PDB entry 4G70 | X-ray diffraction, 2.60 A resolution | chains B and C of the 3 polymer chains in the assembly

[Chain B]
Protein: Cytochrome c oxidase subunit 2
From: Thermus thermophilus
Notes: EC 1.9.3.1
UniProt: Q5SJ80 (COX2_THET8); residue numbers follow UniProt; this construct covers 1-168
Sequence (168 residues; row label = number of the first residue in the row):
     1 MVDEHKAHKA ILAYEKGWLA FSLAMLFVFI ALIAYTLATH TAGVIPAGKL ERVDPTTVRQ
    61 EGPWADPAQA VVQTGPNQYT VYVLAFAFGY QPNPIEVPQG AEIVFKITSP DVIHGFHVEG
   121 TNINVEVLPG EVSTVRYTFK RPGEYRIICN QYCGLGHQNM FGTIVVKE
Disordered / not traced: 1-2
Bound ions: dinuclear copper ion: His114, Cys149, Gln151, Cys153, His157, Met160
Swiss-Prot annotation at these positions:
  - binding site (Cu cation): His114, Cys149, Cys153, His157

[Chain C]
Protein: Cytochrome c oxidase polypeptide 2A
From: Thermus thermophilus
Notes: EC 1.9.3.1
UniProt: P82543 (COXA_THET8); numbering as in UniProt (aligned over 1-34)
Sequence (34 residues; row label = number of the first residue in the row):
     1 MEEKPKGALA VILVLTLTIL VFWLGVYAVF FARG
Disordered / not traced: 1-3
Swiss-Prot annotation at these positions:
  - modified residue: Met1 (N-formylmethionine)

[Interface between chain B and chain C]
Contacting residue pairs (34):
  Ala10(B) - Pro5(C)
  Ile11(B) - Pro5(C)  hydrophobic
  Tyr14(B) - Lys4(C)
  Tyr14(B) - Pro5(C)
  Tyr14(B) - Leu9(C)  hydrophobic
  Trp18(B) - Ile12(C)  hydrophobic
  Trp18(B) - Thr16(C)
  Phe21(B) - Thr16(C)
  Met25(B) - Thr16(C)
  Met25(B) - Ile19(C)  hydrophobic
  Met25(B) - Leu20(C)  hydrophobic
  Phe29(B) - Ile19(C)  hydrophobic
  Phe29(B) - Leu20(C)  hydrophobic
  Phe29(B) - Trp23(C)  hydrophobic
  Leu32(B) - Trp23(C)  hydrophobic
  Leu32(B) - Tyr27(C)  hydrogen bond (backbone-side chain)
  Ile33(B) - Trp23(C)  hydrophobic
  Tyr35(B) - Tyr27(C)
  Tyr35(B) - Phe31(C)  hydrophobic
  Thr36(B) - Tyr27(C)
  Thr36(B) - Phe30(C)
  Thr36(B) - Phe31(C)
  His40(B) - Gly34(C)
  Thr41(B) - Phe30(C)
  Thr41(B) - Phe31(C)
  Thr41(B) - Gly34(C)
  Gly120(B) - Arg33(C)
  Thr121(B) - Arg33(C)
  Asn122(B) - Phe30(C)  hydrogen bond (side chain-backbone)
  Asn122(B) - Arg33(C)  hydrogen bond (backbone-backbone)
  Asn122(B) - Gly34(C)
  Tyr137(B) - Arg33(C)  hydrogen bond (side chain-backbone)
  Tyr137(B) - Gly34(C)  hydrogen bond (side chain-backbone)
  Lys140(B) - Gly34(C)  hydrogen bond (side chain-backbone)
Other interface residues (no listed pair), chain C (14 interface residues in all): Leu15

[In short]
Chain B and chain C form an interface of 18 and 14 residues respectively, with 6 hydrogen bonds. Among the
polar pairs are Leu32(B)-Tyr27(C), Asn122(B)-Phe30(C) and Tyr137(B)-Arg33(C). From UniProt: 4 Cu
cation-binding residues on chain B.
Chain B is Cytochrome c oxidase subunit 2 and chain C is Cytochrome c oxidase polypeptide 2A, both from
Thermus thermophilus; the structure, Structure of Recombinant Cytochrome ba3 Oxidase mutant V236T from Thermus
thermophilus, was determined by X-ray diffraction.
